Entry 9GM5 (electron microscopy, 3.70 A resolution); this record covers chains 3 and 7 of the 15 polymer chains in the assembly.

Chain 3:
Name: DNA replication licensing factor MCM3
From: Saccharomyces cerevisiae
Notes: EC 3.6.4.12
UniProtKB: P24279 (MCM3_YEAST); numbering as in UniProt (aligned over 1-971)
Sequence (1006 residues; each row starts with the number of its first residue; numbers below 1 keep their minus sign (Met-34 is residue -34)):
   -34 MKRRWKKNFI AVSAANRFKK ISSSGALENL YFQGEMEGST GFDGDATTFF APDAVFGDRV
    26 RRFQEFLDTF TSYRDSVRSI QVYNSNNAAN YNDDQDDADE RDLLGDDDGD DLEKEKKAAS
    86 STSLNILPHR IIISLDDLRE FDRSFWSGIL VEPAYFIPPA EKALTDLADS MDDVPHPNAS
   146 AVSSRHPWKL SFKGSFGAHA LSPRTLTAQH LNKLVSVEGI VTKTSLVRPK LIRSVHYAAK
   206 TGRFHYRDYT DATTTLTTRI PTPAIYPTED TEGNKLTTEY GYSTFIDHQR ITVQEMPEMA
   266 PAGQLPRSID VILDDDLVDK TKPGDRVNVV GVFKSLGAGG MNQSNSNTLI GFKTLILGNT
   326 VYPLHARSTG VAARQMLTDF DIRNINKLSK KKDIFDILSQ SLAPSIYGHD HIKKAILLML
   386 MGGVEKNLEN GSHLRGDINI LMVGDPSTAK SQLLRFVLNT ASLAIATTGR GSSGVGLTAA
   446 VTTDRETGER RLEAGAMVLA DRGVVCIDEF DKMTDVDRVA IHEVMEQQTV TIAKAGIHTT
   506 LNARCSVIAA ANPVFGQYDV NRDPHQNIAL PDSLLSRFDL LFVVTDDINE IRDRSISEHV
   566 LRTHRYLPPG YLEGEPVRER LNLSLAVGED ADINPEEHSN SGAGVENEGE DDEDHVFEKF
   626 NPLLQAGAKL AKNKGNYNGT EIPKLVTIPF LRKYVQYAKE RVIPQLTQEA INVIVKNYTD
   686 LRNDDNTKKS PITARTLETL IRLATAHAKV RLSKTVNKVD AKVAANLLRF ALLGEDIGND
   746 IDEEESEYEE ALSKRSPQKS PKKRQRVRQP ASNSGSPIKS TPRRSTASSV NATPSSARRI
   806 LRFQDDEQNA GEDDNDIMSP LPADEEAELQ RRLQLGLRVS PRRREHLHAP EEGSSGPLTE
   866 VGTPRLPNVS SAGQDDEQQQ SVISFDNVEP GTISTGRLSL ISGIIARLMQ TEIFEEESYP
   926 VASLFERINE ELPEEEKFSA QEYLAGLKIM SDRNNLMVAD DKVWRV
Unresolved in the structure: -34 to 17, 54-89, 330-342, 435-440, 570-650, 739-971
Construct notes: initiating methionine (-34); expression tag (-33 to 0)
Swiss-Prot annotation at these positions:
  - motif: Ser541 to Asp544 (Arginine finger)
  - binding site (ATP): Gly409 to Ser416
  - modified residue: Ser761 (Phosphoserine), Ser777 (Phosphoserine), Ser781 (Phosphoserine), Thr868 (Phosphothreonine)
  - mutagenesis: Lys415 (K415A: No effect on MCM2-7 complex helicase activity. Loss of MCM2-7 complex helicase activity; when associated with MCM5 A-422. Reduces MCM2-7 complex helicase activity ...)

Chain 7:
Name: DNA replication licensing factor MCM7
From: Saccharomyces cerevisiae
Notes: EC 3.6.4.12
UniProtKB: P38132 (MCM7_YEAST); residues 1-845 here = UniProt positions 1-845
Sequence (845 residues; row label = number of the first residue in the row):
     1 MSAALPSIQL PVDYNNLFNE ITDFLVTFKQ DTLSSDATRN ENEDENLDAE NIEQHLLEKG
    61 PKYMAMLQKV ANRELNSVII DLDDILQYQN EKFLQGTQAD DLVSAIQQNA NHFTELFCRA
   121 IDNNMPLPTK EIDYKDDVLD VILNQRRLRN ERMLSDRTNE IRSENLMDTT MDPPSSMNDA
   181 LREVVEDETE LFPPNLTRRY FLYFKPLSQN CARRYRKKAI SSKPLSVRQI KGDFLGQLIT
   241 VRGIITRVSD VKPAVEVIAY TCDQCGYEVF QEVNSRTFTP LSECTSEECS QNQTKGQLFM
   301 STRASKFSAF QECKIQELSQ QVPVGHIPRS LNIHVNGTLV RSLSPGDIVD VTGIFLPAPY
   361 TGFKALKAGL LTETYLEAQF VRQHKKKFAS FSLTSDVEER VMELITSGDV YNRLAKSIAP
   421 EIYGNLDVKK ALLLLLVGGV DKRVGDGMKI RGDINVCLMG DPGVAKSQLL KAICKISPRG
   481 VYTTGKGSSG VGLTAAVMKD PVTDEMILEG GALVLADNGI CCIDEFDKMD ESDRTAIHEV
   541 MEQQTISISK AGINTTLNAR TSILAAANPL YGRYNPRLSP LDNINLPAAL LSRFDILFLM
   601 LDIPSRDDDE KLAEHVTYVH MHNKQPDLDF TPVEPSKMRE YIAYAKTKRP VMSEAVNDYV
   661 VQAYIRLRQD SKREMDSKFS FGQATPRTLL GIIRLSQALA KLRLADMVDI DDVEEALRLV
   721 RVSKESLYQE TNKSKEDESP TTKIFTIIKK MLQETGKNTL SYENIVKTVR LRGFTMLQLS
   781 NCIQEYSYLN VWHLINEGNT LKFVDDGTMD TDQEDSLVST PKLAPQTTAS ANVSAQDSDI
   841 DLQDA
Unresolved in the structure: 1-5, 31-59, 127-191, 272-281, 358-369, 385-393, 498-507, 546-557, 730-845
Bound ions: Zn2+: Cys262, Cys265, Cys284, Cys289
Small-molecule neighbours: ADP (adenosine-5'-diphosphate): Arg593, Pro686, Leu690
Swiss-Prot annotation at these positions:
  - motif: Ser592 to Asp595 (Arginine finger)
  - binding site (ATP): Tyr423, Gly463, Ala465, Lys466, Ser467, Asn568, Arg593, Arg687
  - modified residue: Thr811 (Phosphothreonine), Ser819 (Phosphoserine), Ser838 (Phosphoserine)
  - mutagenesis: Lys466 (K466A: Loss of MCM2-7 complex helicase activity)

Interface between chain 3 and chain 7:
Contacting residue pairs - 88 pairs, chain 3 then chain 7:
  Asn143(3) with Gln108(7), hydrogen bond
  Arg150(3) with Ile8(7)
  Arg193(3) with Leu371(7); Thr372(7); Glu373(7), salt bridge
  Pro194(3) with Leu371(7); Thr372(7), hydrogen bond (backbone-backbone); Thr374(7)
  Lys195(3) with Leu370(7); Leu371(7)
  Leu196(3) with Leu370(7), hydrogen bond (backbone-backbone)
  Val200(3) with Leu10(7), hydrophobic
  Tyr202(3) with Tyr14(7), hydrophobic
  Arg208(3) with Ser7(7)
  Phe209(3) with Ser7(7); Ile8(7), hydrogen bond (backbone-backbone); Leu10(7); Val12(7)
  His210(3) with Pro6(7); Ser7(7); Ile8(7)
  Tyr211(3) with Pro6(7), hydrogen bond (backbone-backbone); Ser7(7); Ile8(7), hydrophobic
  Asp216(3) with Leu370(7)
  Thr242(3) with His112(7), hydrogen bond
  Thr243(3) with Asn109(7), hydrogen bond (backbone-side chain)
  Glu244(3) with Tyr14(7), hydrogen bond; Asn109(7)
  Tyr245(3) with Asn109(7), hydrogen bond (backbone-side chain); Leu235(7); Gly236(7); Leu356(7), hydrophobic
  Gly246(3) with Gln108(7)
  Tyr247(3) with Leu10(7), hydrophobic; Val12(7); Gln108(7), hydrogen bond
  Phe250(3) with Gly232(7); Leu235(7), hydrophobic
  Asp252(3) with Gly232(7)
  His253(3) with Leu371(7)
  Asp284(3) with Arg329(7), salt bridge
  Lys391(3) with His620(7), hydrogen bond (side chain-backbone); Met621(7); Asn623(7), hydrogen bond
  Leu393(3) with Glu421(7); Asn623(7)
  Glu394(3) with Lys624(7), salt bridge
  Asn395(3) with Ala419(7); Lys475(7), hydrogen bond (backbone-side chain); Pro635(7)
  Ser397(3) with Glu421(7), hydrogen bond
  Arg456(3) with His326(7), hydrogen bond
  Leu457(3) with Ile327(7), hydrophobic
  Glu488(3) with Lys471(7), salt bridge; Tyr482(7)
  Gln492(3) with Gln468(7), hydrogen bond; Lys471(7)
  Ala498(3) with Ser488(7), hydrogen bond (backbone-side chain)
  Lys499(3) with Ser489(7)
  Ala500(3) with Glu509(7)
  Gly501(3) with Glu509(7)
  Ser538(3) with Asn568(7)
  Leu671(3) with Thr617(7); His620(7); Met621(7)
  Thr672(3) with Met621(7)
  Gln673(3) with Met621(7)
  Ile676(3) with Thr617(7); Met621(7), hydrophobic
  Ile679(3) with Thr617(7)
  Val680(3) with Glu610(7)
  Tyr683(3) with Ala613(7), hydrophobic
  Thr684(3) with Arg606(7); Glu610(7)
  Arg687(3) with Asp602(7), salt bridge; Ile603(7), hydrogen bond (side chain-backbone); Pro604(7); Asp609(7), salt bridge
  Asn688(3) with Arg606(7), hydrogen bond
  Ile697(3) with Asp602(7)
  Thr698(3) with Pro462(7); Gly463(7); Asp602(7)
  Ala699(3) with Gly463(7), hydrogen bond (backbone-backbone)
  Arg700(3) with Gly463(7)
  Leu702(3) with Ala613(7), hydrophobic
  Ile706(3) with His620(7)
Other interface residues (no listed pair), chain 3 (68 interface residues in all): Ala53, Ala146, Val192, Tyr214, Thr215, Thr227, Asn392, Gly396, Leu399, Val484, Thr496, Ile502, Asp537, Pro696, Glu703
Other interface residues (no listed pair), chain 7 (63 interface residues in all): Gln9, Pro11, Asn111, Lys218, Asp233, Gly325, Pro357, Pro420, Ala465, Ser467, Thr484, Val491, Gly572, Arg573, Glu614, Val616, Val619

In short:
Chain 3 and chain 7 form an interface of 68 and 63 residues respectively; the contacts include 20 hydrogen
bonds and 6 salt bridges. Among the polar pairs are Arg193(3)-Glu373(7), Asp284(3)-Arg329(7) and
Glu394(3)-Lys624(7). Ligands of chain 7: ADP.
Chain 3 is DNA replication licensing factor MCM3 and chain 7 is DNA replication licensing factor MCM7, both
from Saccharomyces cerevisiae; the structure, OCCM maturation intermediate stalled with an Arginine Finger
mutation in Mcm5: Conformer 1, was determined by electron microscopy, deposited together with 9GJP and 9GJW.
